PDB entry 2BVM | X-ray diffraction, 2.55 A resolution | chain A

== Chain A ==
Protein: Toxin B
From: Clostridium difficile
Notes: EC 2.4.1.-; fragment: catalytic domain, residues 1-541
UniProt: P18177 (TOXB_CLODI); residues 2-542 here correspond to UniProt positions 1-541 (UniProt number = residue number - 1)
Amino-acid sequence (542 residues; numbered 1 to 542; the number before each row is that of its first residue):
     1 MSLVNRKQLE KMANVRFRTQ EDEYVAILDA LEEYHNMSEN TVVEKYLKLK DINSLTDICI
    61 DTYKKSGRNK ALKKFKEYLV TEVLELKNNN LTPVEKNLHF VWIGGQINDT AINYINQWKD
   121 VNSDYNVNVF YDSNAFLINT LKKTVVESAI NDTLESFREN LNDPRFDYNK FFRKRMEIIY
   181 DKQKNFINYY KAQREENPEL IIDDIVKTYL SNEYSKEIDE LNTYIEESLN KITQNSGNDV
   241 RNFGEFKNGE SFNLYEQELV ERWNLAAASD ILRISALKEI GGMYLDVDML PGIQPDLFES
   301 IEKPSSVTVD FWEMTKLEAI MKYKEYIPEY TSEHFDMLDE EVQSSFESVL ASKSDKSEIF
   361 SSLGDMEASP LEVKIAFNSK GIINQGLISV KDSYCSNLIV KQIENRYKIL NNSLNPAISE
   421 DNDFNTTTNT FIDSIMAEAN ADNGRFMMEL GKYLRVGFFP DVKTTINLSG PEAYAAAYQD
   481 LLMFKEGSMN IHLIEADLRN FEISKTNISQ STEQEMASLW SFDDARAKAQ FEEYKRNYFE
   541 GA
Construct notes: engineered mutation C59 (Tyr58 in P18177), G244 (Glu243 in P18177), A542 (Ser541 in P18177)
Metal / ion sites: Mn2+: D288, E515 (together with UDP)
Residues lining bound ligands:
  - alpha-D-glucopyranose (GLC): A266, D270, R273, D286, I383, N384, Q385, T465, I466, G470, P471, W520
  - UDP (uridine-5'-diphosphate): V101, W102, I103, N139, L265, A266, S269, R273, Y284, D286, V287, D288, Q385, E515, A517, S518, L519, W520

== In short ==
Chain A binds UDP and alpha-D-glucopyranose. D288 and E515 form the Mn2+ site.
Chain A is Toxin B (Clostridium difficile); the structure, Crystal structure of the catalytic domain of toxin
B from Clostridium difficile in complex with UDP ..., was determined by X-ray diffraction, deposited together
with 2BVL.
